Entry 4XLN (X-ray diffraction, 4.00 A resolution); this record covers chains C and Q of the 9 polymer chains in the assembly.

# Chain C
Protein: DNA-directed RNA polymerase subunit beta
From: Thermus aquaticus
Notes: EC 2.7.7.6
UniProtKB: Q9KWU7 (RPOB_THEAQ); residues 1-1119 here = UniProt positions 1-1119
Sequence (1119 residues; numbered 1 to 1119; the number before each row is that of its first residue):
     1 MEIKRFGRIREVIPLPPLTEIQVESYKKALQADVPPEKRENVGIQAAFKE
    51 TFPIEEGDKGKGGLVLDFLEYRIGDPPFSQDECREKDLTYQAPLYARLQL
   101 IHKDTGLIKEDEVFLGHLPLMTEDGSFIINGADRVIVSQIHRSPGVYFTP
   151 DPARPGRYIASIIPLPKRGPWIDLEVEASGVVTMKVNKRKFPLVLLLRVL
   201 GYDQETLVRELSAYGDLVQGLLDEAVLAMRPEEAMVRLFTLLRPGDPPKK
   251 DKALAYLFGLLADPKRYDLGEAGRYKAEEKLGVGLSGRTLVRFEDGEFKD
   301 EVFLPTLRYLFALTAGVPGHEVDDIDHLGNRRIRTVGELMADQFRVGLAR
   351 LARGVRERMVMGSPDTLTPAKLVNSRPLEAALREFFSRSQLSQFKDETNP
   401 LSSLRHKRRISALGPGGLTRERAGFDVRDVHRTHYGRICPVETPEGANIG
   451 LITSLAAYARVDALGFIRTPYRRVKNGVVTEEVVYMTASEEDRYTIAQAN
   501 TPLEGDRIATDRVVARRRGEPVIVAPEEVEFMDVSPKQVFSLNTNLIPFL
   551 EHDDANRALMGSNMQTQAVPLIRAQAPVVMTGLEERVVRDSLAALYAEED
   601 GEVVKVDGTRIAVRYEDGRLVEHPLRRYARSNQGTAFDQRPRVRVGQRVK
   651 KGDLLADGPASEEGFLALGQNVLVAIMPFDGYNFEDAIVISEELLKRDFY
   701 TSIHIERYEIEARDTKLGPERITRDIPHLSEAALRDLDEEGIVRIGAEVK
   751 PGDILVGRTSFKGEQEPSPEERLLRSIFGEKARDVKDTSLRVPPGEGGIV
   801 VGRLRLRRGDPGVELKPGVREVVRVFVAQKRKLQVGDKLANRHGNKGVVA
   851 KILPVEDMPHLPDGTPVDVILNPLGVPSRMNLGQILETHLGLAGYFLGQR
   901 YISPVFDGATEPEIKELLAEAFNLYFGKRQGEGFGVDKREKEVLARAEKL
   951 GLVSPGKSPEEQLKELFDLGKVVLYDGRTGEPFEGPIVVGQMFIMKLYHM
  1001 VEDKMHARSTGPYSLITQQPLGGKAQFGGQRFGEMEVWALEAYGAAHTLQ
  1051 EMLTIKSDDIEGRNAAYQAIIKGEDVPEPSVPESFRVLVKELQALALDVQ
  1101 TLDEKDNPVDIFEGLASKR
Disordered / not traced: 1, 57-61, 1119

# Chain Q
Molecule: 4-nt RNA strand
Sequence (4 nucleotides; row label = number of the first residue in the row):
     1 UCGA
Bound ions: Mg2+: A4 (shared with 3 residues of chain D)

# Interface between chain C and chain Q
Contacting residue pairs (13; chain C residue first):
  Arg409(C) with C2(Q), salt bridge to the phosphate
  Leu413(C) with U1(Q), phosphate contact
  Arg420(C) with U1(Q), salt bridge to the phosphate
  Pro444(C) with C2(Q), phosphate contact
  Asn448(C) with U1(Q), phosphate contact; C2(Q), phosphate contact
  Ile452(C) with U1(Q), sugar contact; C2(Q), phosphate contact
  Gln567(C) with G3(Q), sugar contact
  Lys838(C) with G3(Q), hydrogen bond to the phosphate; A4(Q), salt bridge to the phosphate
  Lys846(C) with A4(Q), salt bridge to the phosphate
  His999(C) with G3(Q), hydrogen bond to the sugar
Interface residues without a listed pair, chain C (12 interface residues in all): Glu445, Asn563

# Summary
12 residues of chain C and 4 residues of chain Q are in contact, with 2 hydrogen bonds and 4 salt bridges.
Polar contacts include His999(C)-G3(Q), Lys838(C)-G3(Q) and Arg409(C)-C2(Q).
Chain C is DNA-directed RNA polymerase subunit beta (Thermus aquaticus) and chain Q is a 4-nt RNA strand; the
structure, Crystal structure of T. aquaticus transcription initiation complex containing bubble promoter and
RNA, was determined by X-ray diffraction together with 4XLP and 4XLQ from the same study.
